Entry 4Z5D (X-ray diffraction, 2.15 A resolution); this record covers chains A and B of the 4 polymer chains in the assembly.

# Chain A (and B)
Molecule: Antitoxin HipB
Organism: Escherichia coli
Notes: chain B of this document is another copy of the same molecule, construct and numbering; everything in this record applies to it too
UniProt: P23873 (HIPB_ECOLI); numbering as in UniProt (aligned over 4-74)
Sequence (71 residues; row label = number of the first residue in the row):
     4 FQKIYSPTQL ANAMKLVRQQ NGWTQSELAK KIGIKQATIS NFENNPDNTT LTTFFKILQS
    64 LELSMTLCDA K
Curated features (UniProtKB/Swiss-Prot):
  - DNA-binding region: Arg-21 to Asn-47 (H-T-H motif)

# Interface between chain A and chain B
Residue-residue contacts (78):
  Phe-4(A) with Leu-70(B); Cys-71(B), hydrophobic
  Gln-5(A) with Met-68(B); Thr-69(B)
  Lys-6(A) with Ser-67(B); Met-68(B); Thr-69(B)
  Ile-7(A) with Phe-58(B); Ser-67(B), hydrogen bond (backbone-side chain); Met-68(B), hydrogen bond (backbone-backbone); Leu-70(B), hydrophobic
  Tyr-8(A) with Phe-58(B); Ser-67(B)
  Ser-9(A) with Phe-58(B)
  Pro-10(A) with Phe-58(B)
  Leu-13(A) with Phe-58(B), hydrophobic; Leu-70(B), hydrophobic
  Ala-16(A) with Leu-70(B), hydrophobic
  Met-17(A) with Leu-70(B), hydrophobic
  Phe-45(A) with Leu-54(B), hydrophobic
  Pro-49(A) with Leu-54(B)
  Asp-50(A) with Thr-53(B); Leu-54(B); Thr-55(B), hydrogen bond (backbone-side chain)
  Asn-51(A) with Thr-53(B)
  Thr-52(A) with Thr-52(B); Thr-53(B); Leu-54(B), hydrogen bond (backbone-backbone)
  Thr-53(A) with Asp-50(B); Asn-51(B); Thr-52(B)
  Leu-54(A) with Pro-10(B); Phe-45(B), hydrophobic; Pro-49(B); Asp-50(B), hydrogen bond (backbone-backbone); Thr-52(B), hydrogen bond (backbone-backbone); Leu-54(B), hydrophobic; Phe-57(B), hydrophobic
  Thr-55(A) with Pro-10(B); Asp-50(B), hydrogen bond (side chain-backbone)
  Phe-57(A) with Leu-54(B), hydrophobic
  Phe-58(A) with Ile-7(B); Tyr-8(B); Ser-9(B); Pro-10(B); Leu-13(B), hydrophobic
  Leu-61(A) with Leu-70(B), hydrophobic
  Glu-65(A) with Asp-72(B); Ala-73(B), hydrogen bond (backbone-backbone)
  Leu-66(A) with Cys-71(B); Ala-73(B)
  Ser-67(A) with Lys-6(B); Ile-7(B), hydrogen bond (side chain-backbone); Tyr-8(B); Leu-70(B); Cys-71(B), hydrogen bond (backbone-backbone); Ala-73(B)
  Met-68(A) with Gln-5(B); Lys-6(B); Ile-7(B), hydrogen bond (backbone-backbone); Leu-13(B), hydrophobic; Thr-69(B); Cys-71(B)
  Thr-69(A) with Gln-5(B), hydrogen bond (side chain-backbone); Met-68(B); Thr-69(B), hydrogen bond (backbone-backbone)
  Leu-70(A) with Phe-4(B); Leu-13(B), hydrophobic; Leu-61(B), hydrophobic; Ser-67(B)
  Cys-71(A) with Phe-4(B), hydrophobic; Leu-66(B); Ser-67(B), hydrogen bond (backbone-backbone); Met-68(B)
  Asp-72(A) with Phe-4(B)
  Ala-73(A) with Glu-65(B), hydrogen bond (backbone-backbone); Leu-66(B); Ser-67(B)
Interface residues without a listed pair, chain B (30 interface residues in all): Ala-16, Met-17

# In short
The chain A/chain B interface involves 30 residues from each chain, with 15 hydrogen bonds. Among the polar
pairs are Ile-7(A)/Ser-67(B), Asp-50(A)/Thr-55(B) and Thr-69(A)/Gln-5(B). Curated annotation (UniProt) lists 2
mutagenesis sites on chain A.
Both chains are Antitoxin HipB (Escherichia coli). Entry 4Z5D (HipB-O4 21mer complex) was determined by X-ray
diffraction.
